8K9J - chains E and C of the 7 polymer chains in the assembly; structure by electron microscopy, 6.60 A resolution (low resolution: residue-level contacts below are approximate; hydrogen-bond / salt-bridge calls are withheld).

== Chain E (and C) ==
Molecule: Spike glycoprotein
Source organism: Severe acute respiratory syndrome coronavirus 2
Notes: chain C of this document is another copy of the same molecule, construct and numbering; everything in this record applies to it too
UniProt: P0DTC2 (SPIKE_SARS2); residue numbers follow UniProt; this construct covers 1-1208
Amino-acid sequence (1261 residues; each row starts with the number of its first residue):
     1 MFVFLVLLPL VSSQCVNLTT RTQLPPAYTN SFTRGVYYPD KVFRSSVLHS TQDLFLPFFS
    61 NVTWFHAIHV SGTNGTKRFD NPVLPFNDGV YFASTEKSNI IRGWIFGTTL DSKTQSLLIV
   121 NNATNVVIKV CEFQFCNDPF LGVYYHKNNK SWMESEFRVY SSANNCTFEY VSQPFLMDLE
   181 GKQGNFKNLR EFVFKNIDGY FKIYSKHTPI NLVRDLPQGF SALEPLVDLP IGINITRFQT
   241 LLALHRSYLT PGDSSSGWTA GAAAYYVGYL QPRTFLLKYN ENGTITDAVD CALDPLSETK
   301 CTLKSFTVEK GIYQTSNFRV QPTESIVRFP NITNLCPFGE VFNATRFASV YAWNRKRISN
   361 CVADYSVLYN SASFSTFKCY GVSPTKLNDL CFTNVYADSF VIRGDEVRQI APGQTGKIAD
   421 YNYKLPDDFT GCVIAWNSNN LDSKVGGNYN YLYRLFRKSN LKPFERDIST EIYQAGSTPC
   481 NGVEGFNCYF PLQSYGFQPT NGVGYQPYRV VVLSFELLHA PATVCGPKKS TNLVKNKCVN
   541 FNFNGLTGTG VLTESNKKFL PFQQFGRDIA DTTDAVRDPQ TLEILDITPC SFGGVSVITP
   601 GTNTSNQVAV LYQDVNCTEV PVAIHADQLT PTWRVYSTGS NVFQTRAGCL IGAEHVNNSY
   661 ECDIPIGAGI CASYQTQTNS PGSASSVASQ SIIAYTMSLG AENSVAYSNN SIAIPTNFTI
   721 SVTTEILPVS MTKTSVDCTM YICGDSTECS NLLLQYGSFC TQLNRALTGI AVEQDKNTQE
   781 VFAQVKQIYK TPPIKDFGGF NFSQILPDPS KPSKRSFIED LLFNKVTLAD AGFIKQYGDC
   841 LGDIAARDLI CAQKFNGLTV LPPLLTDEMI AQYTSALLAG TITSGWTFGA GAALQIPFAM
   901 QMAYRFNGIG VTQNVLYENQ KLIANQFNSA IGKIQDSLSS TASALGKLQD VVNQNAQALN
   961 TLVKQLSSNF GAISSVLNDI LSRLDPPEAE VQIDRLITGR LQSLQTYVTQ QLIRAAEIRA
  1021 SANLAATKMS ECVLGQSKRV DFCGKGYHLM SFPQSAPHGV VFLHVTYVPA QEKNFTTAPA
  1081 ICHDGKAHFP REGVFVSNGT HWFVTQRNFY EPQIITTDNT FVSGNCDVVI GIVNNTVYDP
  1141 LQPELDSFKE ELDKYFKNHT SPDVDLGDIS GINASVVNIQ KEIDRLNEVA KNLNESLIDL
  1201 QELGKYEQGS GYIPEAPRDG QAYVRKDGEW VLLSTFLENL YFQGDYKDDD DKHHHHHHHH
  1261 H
Not modelled in the structure: 1-13, 70-76, 621-640, 677-688, 828-847, 1148-1261 (chain C: 1-15, 70-76, 248-254, 621-640, 677-688, 828-848, 1148-1261)
Sequence notes: engineered mutation Gly682 (Arg in P0DTC2), Ser683 (Arg in P0DTC2), Ser685 (Arg in P0DTC2), Pro986 (Lys in P0DTC2), Pro987 (Val in P0DTC2); expression tag (1209-1261)
Disulfides: Cys131-Cys166, Cys291-Cys301, Cys336-Cys361, Cys379-Cys432, Cys480-Cys488, Cys538-Cys590, Cys617-Cys649, Cys662-Cys671, Cys738-Cys760, Cys743-Cys749, Cys1032-Cys1043, Cys1082-Cys1126
Covalent attachments: N-acetylglucosamine (NAG) linked to Asn122

== Interface between chain E and chain C ==
Residue-residue contacts - 166 pairs, chain E then chain C:
  Gln314(E) with Thr768(C)
  Asn317(E) with Asp737(C); Thr739(C)
  Arg319(E) with Asp745(C)
  Arg357(E) with Thr167(C)
  Ser359(E) with Thr167(C)
  Asn360(E) with Phe168(C); Glu169(C)
  Pro521(E) with Asp198(C); Tyr200(C); Pro230(C)
  Ala522(E) with Tyr200(C); Pro230(C)
  Thr547(E) with Asn978(C)
  Thr549(E) with Asp745(C)
  Lys557(E) with Phe43(C); Ser45(C); Glu281(C)
  Lys558(E) with Phe43(C); Asn282(C)
  Phe559(E) with Phe43(C)
  Leu560(E) with Tyr38(C); Glu224(C)
  Phe562(E) with Lys41(C); Glu224(C); Pro225(C); Leu226(C)
  Gln563(E) with Tyr38(C); Lys41(C); Phe43(C)
  Gln564(E) with Lys41(C)
  Phe565(E) with Val42(C); Phe43(C)
  Gly566(E) with Phe43(C)
  Arg567(E) with Val42(C); Phe43(C)
  Asp568(E) with His49(C)
  Ile569(E) with Val47(C); Leu48(C); His49(C); Leu849(C); Gln853(C); Lys964(C)
  Ala570(E) with Gln853(C); Val963(C); Lys964(C)
  Asp571(E) with Lys964(C); Ser967(C)
  Thr572(E) with Asn856(C)
  Pro589(E) with Phe855(C)
  Phe592(E) with Lys854(C); Phe855(C); Gly857(C); Thr859(C)
  Gln613(E) with Leu861(C); Pro862(C)
  Asp614(E) with Lys854(C); Val860(C)
  Pro665(E) with Leu864(C)
  Gly667(E) with Leu864(C)
  Ala668(E) with Pro862(C); Pro863(C); Leu864(C)
  Gly669(E) with Pro863(C); Leu864(C); Met869(C)
  Ile670(E) with Leu864(C)
  Cys671(E) with Leu864(C)
  Met697(E) with Met869(C)
  Leu699(E) with Ile788(C); Met869(C); Gln872(C); Tyr873(C)
  Gly700(E) with Lys786(C)
  Ala701(E) with Lys786(C); Gln787(C); Ile788(C)
  Glu702(E) with Ile788(C)
  Asn703(E) with Gln787(C); Ile788(C); Tyr789(C); Lys790(C)
  Ser704(E) with Lys790(C)
  Val705(E) with Lys790(C); Pro792(C); Thr883(C); Gln895(C)
  Ala706(E) with Gln895(C)
  Tyr707(E) with Pro792(C); Asp796(C); Thr883(C); Ile896(C); Pro897(C); Phe898(C)
  Asn709(E) with Asp796(C); Pro897(C)
  Ser711(E) with Pro897(C)
  Ile712(E) with Gln895(C)
  Ala713(E) with Leu894(C); Gln895(C)
  Pro715(E) with Leu894(C)
  Thr961(E) with Gln762(C); Arg765(C)
  Gln965(E) with Tyr756(C); Gly757(C); Ser758(C); Phe759(C)
  Ser968(E) with Gln755(C); Tyr756(C); Gly757(C)
  Asn969(E) with Gln755(C)
  Phe970(E) with Gln755(C); Tyr756(C)
  Gly971(E) with Gln755(C)
  Pro986(E) with Asp427(C)
  Pro987(E) with Gly413(C); Asp427(C)
  Glu990(E) with Asp427(C)
  Thr1006(E) with Phe759(C); Gln1005(C)
  Gln1010(E) with Gln762(C)
  Ile1013(E) with Leu1012(C)
  Glu1017(E) with Ala1016(C); Arg1019(C)
  Lys1038(E) with Lys1038(C)
  Arg1039(E) with Thr1027(C); Glu1031(C); Arg1039(C)
  Val1040(E) with Ser1030(C); Glu1031(C)
  Asp1041(E) with Gly889(C); Ser1030(C); Leu1034(C)
  Lys1045(E) with Gln784(C); Gly889(C)
  Gly1046(E) with Ala890(C)
  Tyr1047(E) with Trp886(C); Ala890(C); Tyr904(C)
  Val1068(E) with Ala890(C); Gly891(C)
  Pro1069(E) with Ala890(C)
  Glu1072(E) with Leu894(C)
  Asn1074(E) with Gln895(C)
  Thr1077(E) with Pro897(C)
  Pro1079(E) with Met900(C); Tyr917(C)
  Phe1089(E) with Gln913(C); Asn914(C); Tyr917(C)
  Pro1090(E) with Gln913(C)
  Val1094(E) with Met900(C)
  Arg1107(E) with Tyr904(C); Asn907(C)
  Asn1108(E) with Trp886(C)
  Phe1121(E) with Thr912(C)
  Ser1123(E) with Asn914(C)
  Gly1124(E) with Glu918(C)
  Val1128(E) with Tyr917(C); Glu918(C)
  Val1129(E) with Tyr917(C)
  Ile1130(E) with Gln920(C)
  Leu1141(E) with Leu1141(C); Glu1144(C); Leu1145(C)
  Leu1145(E) with Leu1145(C)
Other interface residues (no listed pair), chain E (103 interface residues in all): Gly548, Thr588, Gly593, Gly594, Ile666, Ser708, Ile714, Ala972, Gln1002, Thr1009, Tyr1067, Asp1118, Asn1125, Gln1142
Other interface residues (no listed pair), chain C (105 interface residues in all): Arg44, Ile231, Gly283, Thr284, Leu858, Phe888, Ala892, Ala899, Asn960, Thr998, Thr1009, Ile1013, Gly1035, Asp1118

== Overview ==
103 residues of chain E and 105 residues of chain C are in contact. N-acetylglucosamine is covalently linked
to Asn122(E).
Chain E and chain C are both Spike glycoprotein (Severe acute respiratory syndrome coronavirus 2); the
structure, SARS-CoV-2 spike protein in complex with two S2H5 Fabs on NTD-1 and NTD-2, was determined by
electron microscopy (same publication as 8K9B and 8K9M).
